Entry 8YJP (electron microscopy, 3.09 A resolution); this record covers chains A and B.

Chain A (and B):
Name: Probable G-protein coupled receptor 156
From: Homo sapiens
Notes: chain B of this document is another copy of the same molecule, construct and numbering; everything in this record applies to it too
UniProt: Q8NFN8 (GP156_HUMAN); numbering as in UniProt (aligned over 1-346)
Amino-acid sequence (346 residues; each row starts with the number of its first residue):
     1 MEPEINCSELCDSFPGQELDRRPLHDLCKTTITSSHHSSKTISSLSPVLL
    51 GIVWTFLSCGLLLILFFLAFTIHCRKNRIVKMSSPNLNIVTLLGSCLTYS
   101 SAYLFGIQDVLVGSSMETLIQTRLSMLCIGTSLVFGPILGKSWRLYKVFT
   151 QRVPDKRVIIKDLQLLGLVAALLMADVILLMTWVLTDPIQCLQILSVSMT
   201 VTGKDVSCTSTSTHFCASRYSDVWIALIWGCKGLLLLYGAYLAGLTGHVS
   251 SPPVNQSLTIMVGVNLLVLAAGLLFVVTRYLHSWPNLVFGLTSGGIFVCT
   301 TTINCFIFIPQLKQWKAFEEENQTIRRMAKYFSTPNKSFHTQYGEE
Disordered / not traced: 1-21, 320-346
Curated features (UniProtKB/Swiss-Prot):
  - glycosylation: Asn6 (N-linked (GlcNAc...) asparagine)
Cystine bridges: Cys191-Cys216
Small-molecule neighbours:
  - MW9 ((21R,24R,27S)-24,27,28-trihydroxy-18,24-dioxo-19,23,25-trioxa-24lambda~5~-phosphaoctacosan-21-yl (9Z)-octadec-9-enoate), molecule 1: Ser46, Leu49, Ile52, Val53, Phe56, Leu57, Leu266, Leu269, Ala270, Leu273, Ser283, Trp284, Pro285, Asn286, Leu287, Gly290, Leu291, Ser293, Gly294, Gly295, Phe297, Val298, Cys299
  - MW9, molecule 2: Thr98, Phe105, Ile120, Arg123, Leu124, Leu127, Cys128, Gly130, Thr131, Val134, Phe135, Trp183, Phe215, Cys216, Ala217, Ser218, Ser221, Trp224, Ile225, Ile228, Trp229, Lys232, Leu267, Ala271, Leu274, Thr278, Arg279, Ile296, Cys299, Thr300
Reported in the primary citation:
  - self-association interface (contacts with another copy of this molecule); pairs are residue here / residue on that copy: Asp222-Arg279 (salt bridge), Asp222-Tyr280 (hydrogen bond), Val223-Val276 (hydrophobic contact), Leu234, Leu237, Tyr241, Met261, Val264, Asn265, Val268
  - mutagenesis - R78E, M82A, S84A, F135W, K141E, R144E, F149A, R152E, R157E, D222A, V223A, L234A, L237A, Y241A, H248A, M261A, V264A, V268A, V276A, F318A, F318W, Q323A, Y331A, F332A, K337E: decreased signaling
  - mutagenesis - N88A, R279A, Y280A: unchanged signaling
  - contacts within the chain: Ser84-Arg144 (hydrogen bond), Asn88-Lys141 (hydrogen bond)

Interface between chain A and chain B:
Pairs across the interface (72):
  Leu24(A) - Val197(B)  hydrophobic
  Leu27(A) - Leu27(B)  hydrophobic
  Cys28(A) - Met199(B)
  Thr31(A) - Met199(B)
  Ile32(A) - Met199(B)
  Ser35(A) - Met199(B)
  Ser35(A) - Val206(B)
  Tyr146(A) - His248(B)  hydrogen bond
  Cys191(A) - Thr202(B)
  Leu192(A) - Val201(B)
  Leu192(A) - Thr202(B)
  Gln193(A) - Val201(B)  hydrogen bond (backbone-backbone)
  Ile194(A) - Met199(B)
  Ile194(A) - Thr200(B)
  Leu195(A) - Met199(B)  hydrogen bond (backbone-backbone)
  Ser196(A) - Val197(B)
  Ser196(A) - Ser198(B)
  Val197(A) - Cys28(B)  hydrophobic
  Val197(A) - Ser196(B)
  Val197(A) - Val197(B)
  Ser198(A) - Ser196(B)
  Met199(A) - Cys28(B)
  Met199(A) - Thr31(B)
  Met199(A) - Ile32(B)
  Met199(A) - Gln193(B)
  Met199(A) - Ile194(B)
  Met199(A) - Leu195(B)
  Thr200(A) - Leu192(B)
  Thr200(A) - Ile194(B)
  Val201(A) - Leu192(B)
  Val201(A) - Gln193(B)  hydrogen bond (backbone-backbone)
  Thr202(A) - Leu192(B)
  Tyr220(A) - Tyr280(B)
  Ser221(A) - Tyr280(B)  hydrogen bond (backbone-side chain)
  Asp222(A) - Arg279(B)  salt bridge
  Asp222(A) - Tyr280(B)  hydrogen bond
  Val223(A) - Val276(B)  hydrophobic
  Val223(A) - Tyr280(B)  hydrophobic
  Ala226(A) - Val276(B)  hydrophobic
  Leu234(A) - Asn265(B)
  Leu236(A) - Leu237(B)
  Leu237(A) - Leu236(B)
  Leu237(A) - Leu237(B)  hydrophobic
  Leu237(A) - Ala240(B)
  Leu237(A) - Val264(B)  hydrophobic
  Leu237(A) - Val268(B)  hydrophobic
  Ala240(A) - Leu237(B)
  Ala240(A) - Ala240(B)  hydrophobic
  Ala240(A) - Tyr241(B)
  Tyr241(A) - Ala240(B)
  Tyr241(A) - Gly244(B)
  Tyr241(A) - Ser257(B)
  Tyr241(A) - Met261(B)  hydrophobic
  Gly244(A) - Tyr241(B)
  Gly244(A) - Gly244(B)
  Gly244(A) - Leu245(B)  hydrogen bond (backbone-backbone)
  Leu245(A) - Gly244(B)  hydrogen bond (backbone-backbone)
  Leu245(A) - His248(B)
  His248(A) - Tyr146(B)  hydrogen bond
  Ser257(A) - Tyr241(B)
  Met261(A) - Tyr241(B)  hydrophobic
  Val264(A) - Leu237(B)  hydrophobic
  Asn265(A) - Leu234(B)
  Val268(A) - Leu237(B)  hydrophobic
  Val276(A) - Val223(B)  hydrophobic
  Val276(A) - Ala226(B)  hydrophobic
  Arg279(A) - Asp222(B)  salt bridge
  Tyr280(A) - Arg219(B)
  Tyr280(A) - Tyr220(B)
  Tyr280(A) - Ser221(B)  hydrogen bond (side chain-backbone)
  Tyr280(A) - Asp222(B)  hydrogen bond
  Tyr280(A) - Val223(B)  hydrophobic
Also at the interface, not in a pair above, chain A (45 interface residues in all): Ser38, Cys208, Gly247, Leu269, Phe275
Also at the interface, not in a pair above, chain B (44 interface residues in all): Cys208, Ala243, Gly247, Leu269, Phe275

In short:
45 residues of chain A face 44 of chain B across their interface, with 11 hydrogen bonds and 2 salt bridges.
Polar pairs include Asp222(A)-Arg279(B), Tyr146(A)-His248(B) and Ser221(A)-Tyr280(B). From the paper: R78E,
M82A and S84A of chain A, among others, reduce signaling; a self-association interface involving Asp222(A),
Val223(A) and Leu234(A) among others; 28 substitutions were tested in all.
Chain A and chain B are both Probable G-protein coupled receptor 156 (Homo sapiens); the structure, Cryo-EM
structure of human apo GPR156, was determined by electron microscopy, deposited together with 8YK0.
